1SKW - chains P and A of the 4 polymer chains in the assembly; structure by X-ray diffraction, 2.30 A resolution.

[Chain P]
Molecule: 21-nt DNA strand
Sequence (21 nucleotides; row label = number of the first residue in the row):
     1 CGAAAACGAC GGCCAGTGCC X
Disordered / not traced: 1-13
Modified positions: 2DT (3'-deoxythymidine-5'-monophosphate) at position 21

[Chain A]
Molecule: DNA polymerase
From: Enterobacteria phage T7
Notes: EC 2.7.7.7; engineered mutation(s): DEL(118-123)
UniProtKB: P00581 (DPOL_BPT7); residue numbers follow UniProt; this construct covers 1-117, 124-704
Sequence (698 residues; row label = number of the first residue in the row; note: 6 numbers in that range are skipped by the numbering (no residue carries them; nothing is unmodelled there)):
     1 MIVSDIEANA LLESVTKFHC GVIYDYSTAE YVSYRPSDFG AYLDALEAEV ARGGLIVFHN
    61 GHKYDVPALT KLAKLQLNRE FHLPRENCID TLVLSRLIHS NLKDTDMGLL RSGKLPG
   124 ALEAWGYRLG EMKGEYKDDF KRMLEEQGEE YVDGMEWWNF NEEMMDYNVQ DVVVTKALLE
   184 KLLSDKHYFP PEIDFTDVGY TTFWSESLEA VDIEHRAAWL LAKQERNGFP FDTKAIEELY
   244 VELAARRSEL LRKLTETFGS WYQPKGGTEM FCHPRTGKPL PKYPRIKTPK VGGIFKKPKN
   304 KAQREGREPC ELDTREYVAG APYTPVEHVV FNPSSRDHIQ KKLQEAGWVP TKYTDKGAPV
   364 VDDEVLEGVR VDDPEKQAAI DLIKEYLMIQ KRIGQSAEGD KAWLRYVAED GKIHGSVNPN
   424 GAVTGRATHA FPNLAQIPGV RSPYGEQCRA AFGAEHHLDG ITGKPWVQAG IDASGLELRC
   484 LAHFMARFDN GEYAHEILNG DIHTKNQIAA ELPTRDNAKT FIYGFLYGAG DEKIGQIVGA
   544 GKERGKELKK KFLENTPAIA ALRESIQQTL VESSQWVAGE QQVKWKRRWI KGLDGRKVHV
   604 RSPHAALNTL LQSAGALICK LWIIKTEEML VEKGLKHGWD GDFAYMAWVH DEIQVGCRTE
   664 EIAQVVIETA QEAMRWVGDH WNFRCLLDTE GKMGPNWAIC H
Disordered / not traced: 304-312, 576-586
Ion coordination: Mg2+ near Asp-5 (its only coordinating residue here)

[Chain P / chain A interface]
Contacting residue pairs (27; chain P residue first):
  DG16(P) / Thr-357(A)  hydrogen bond to the phosphate
  DG16(P) / Lys-359(A)  phosphate contact
  DT17(P) / Arg-339(A)  phosphate contact
  DT17(P) / Thr-357(A)  phosphate contact
  DT17(P) / Val-363(A)  phosphate contact
  DT17(P) / Val-364(A)  hydrogen bond to the phosphate
  DT17(P) / Asp-365(A)  phosphate contact
  DG18(P) / Asp-365(A)  phosphate contact
  DG18(P) / Asp-366(A)  hydrogen bond to the phosphate
  DG18(P) / Lys-394(A)  hydrogen bond to the base
  DG18(P) / Gln-439(A)  base contact
  DC19(P) / Lys-394(A)  hydrogen bond to the sugar
  DC19(P) / Arg-395(A)  sugar contact
  DC19(P) / Gln-439(A)  hydrogen bond to the base
  DC19(P) / Pro-441(A)  phosphate contact
  DC20(P) / Ala-438(A)  sugar contact
  DC20(P) / Gln-439(A)  sugar contact
  DC20(P) / Ile-440(A)  sugar contact
  DC20(P) / Pro-441(A)  phosphate contact
  DC20(P) / Gly-442(A)  hydrogen bond to the phosphate
  DC20(P) / Ser-445(A)  hydrogen bond to the phosphate
  2DT_21(P) / Arg-429(A)  base contact
  2DT_21(P) / Arg-452(A)  salt bridge to the phosphate
  2DT_21(P) / Tyr-530(A)  sugar contact
  2DT_21(P) / Val-652(A)  sugar contact
  2DT_21(P) / His-653(A)  sugar contact
  2DT_21(P) / Asp-654(A)  sugar contact
Interface residues without a listed pair, chain P (7 interface residues in all): DA15
Interface residues without a listed pair, chain A (23 interface residues in all): Ala-361, Pro-362

[In short]
The interface between chain P and chain A involves 7 residues on one side and 23 on the other; the contacts
include 8 hydrogen bonds and 1 salt bridge. Among the polar pairs are DG18(P)/Lys-394(A), DC19(P)/Gln-439(A)
and DC19(P)/Lys-394(A).
Here chain P is a 21-nt DNA strand and chain A is DNA polymerase (Enterobacteria phage T7). Entry 1SKW (Binary
3' complex of T7 DNA polymerase with a DNA primer/template containing a disordered cis-syn thymine ...) was
determined by X-ray diffraction, deposited together with 1SKS, 1SL0, 1SL1 and 1SL2.
